Entry 2HOI (X-ray diffraction, 2.60 A resolution); this record covers chains G and H of the 8 polymer chains in the assembly.

[Chain G (and H)]
Name: Recombinase Cre
From: Enterobacteria phage P1
Notes: chain H of this document is another copy of the same molecule, construct and numbering; everything in this record applies to it too
UniProtKB: P06956 (RECR_BPP1); residue numbers follow UniProt; this construct covers 1-343
Sequence (343 residues; each row starts with the number of its first residue):
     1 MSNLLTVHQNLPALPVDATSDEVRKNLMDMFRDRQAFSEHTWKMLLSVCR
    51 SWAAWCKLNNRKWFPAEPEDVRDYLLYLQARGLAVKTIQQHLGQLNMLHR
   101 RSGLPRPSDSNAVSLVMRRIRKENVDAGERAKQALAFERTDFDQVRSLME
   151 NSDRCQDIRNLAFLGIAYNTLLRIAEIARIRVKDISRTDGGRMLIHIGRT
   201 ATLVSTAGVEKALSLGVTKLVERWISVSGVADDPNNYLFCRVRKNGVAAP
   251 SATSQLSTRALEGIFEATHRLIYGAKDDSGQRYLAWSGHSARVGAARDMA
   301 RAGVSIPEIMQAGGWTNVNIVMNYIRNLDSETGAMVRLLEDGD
Not modelled in the structure: 1-19, 342-343
Construct notes: engineered mutation Ala-201 (Lys in P06956)

[Chain G / chain H interface]
Pairs across the interface - 91 pairs, chain G then chain H:
  Asn-26(G) with Asn-111(H), hydrogen bond (backbone-side chain)
  Asp-29(G) with Asn-111(H); Leu-115(H)
  Met-30(G) with Leu-115(H), hydrophobic
  Arg-32(G) with Glu-69(H), salt bridge; Arg-72(H); Ala-112(H); Arg-119(H)
  Asp-33(G) with Arg-72(H), salt bridge; Ala-112(H); Leu-115(H); Val-116(H); Arg-119(H), salt bridge
  Gln-35(G) with Arg-119(H); Lys-122(H); Glu-123(H), hydrogen bond
  Ala-36(G) with Leu-115(H); Arg-118(H); Arg-119(H); Lys-122(H)
  Phe-37(G) with Leu-115(H), hydrophobic; Arg-118(H); Lys-122(H)
  Ser-38(G) with Lys-122(H)
  Arg-101(G) with Asn-111(H), hydrogen bond (backbone-side chain); Ser-114(H), hydrogen bond; Leu-115(H)
  Arg-139(G) with Leu-338(H), hydrogen bond (side chain-backbone); Leu-339(H), hydrogen bond (side chain-backbone)
  Tyr-168(G) with Met-335(H); Leu-339(H), hydrophobic
  Asn-169(G) with Met-335(H); Leu-339(H)
  Leu-171(G) with Met-335(H), hydrophobic
  Thr-188(G) with Glu-331(H), hydrogen bond
  Gly-190(G) with Glu-331(H)
  Arg-192(G) with Glu-331(H), salt bridge; Val-336(H); Glu-340(H), salt bridge
  His-196(G) with Arg-130(H)
  Ile-197(G) with Arg-130(H), hydrogen bond (backbone-side chain)
  Gly-198(G) with Gly-128(H); Arg-130(H), hydrogen bond (backbone-side chain)
  Arg-199(G) with Val-125(H); Asp-126(H), salt bridge
  Thr-200(G) with Val-125(H); Glu-129(H); Arg-130(H)
  Leu-203(G) with Val-85(H), hydrophobic; Lys-86(H); Glu-129(H); Arg-130(H); Ala-131(H), hydrogen bond (backbone-backbone)
  Val-204(G) with Ala-131(H), hydrophobic; Arg-326(H)
  Ser-205(G) with Arg-326(H)
  Thr-206(G) with Met-322(H); Arg-326(H)
  Ala-207(G) with Arg-326(H)
  Gly-208(G) with Arg-326(H), hydrogen bond (backbone-backbone); Asn-327(H)
  Val-209(G) with Arg-130(H)
  Glu-210(G) with Ser-330(H)
  Lys-211(G) with Ser-330(H)
  Ala-212(G) with Ser-330(H), hydrogen bond (backbone-side chain); Glu-331(H); Val-336(H)
  Ser-214(G) with Val-336(H); Leu-339(H); Glu-340(H)
  Leu-215(G) with Glu-340(H), hydrogen bond (backbone-side chain)
  Ala-295(G) with Met-335(H), hydrophobic
  Asp-298(G) with Leu-338(H)
  Met-299(G) with Met-335(H), hydrophobic; Leu-338(H), hydrophobic
  Ala-302(G) with Leu-338(H), hydrophobic
  Val-304(G) with Ala-334(H), hydrophobic
  Ser-305(G) with Gly-303(H)
  Pro-307(G) with Ile-306(H), hydrophobic; Met-322(H); Ile-325(H)
  Glu-308(G) with Ala-300(H); Arg-301(H)
  Met-310(G) with Met-322(H)
  Gln-311(G) with Met-322(H); Ile-325(H); Arg-326(H), hydrogen bond (side chain-backbone); Leu-328(H)
  Trp-315(G) with Met-322(H)
  Thr-316(G) with Asn-319(H); Met-322(H)
Interface residues without a listed pair, chain G (50 interface residues in all): Phe-142, Thr-202, Leu-213, Val-217
Interface residues without a listed pair, chain H (39 interface residues in all): Asn-323, Asp-341

[In short]
Chain G and chain H form an interface of 50 and 39 residues respectively, with 14 hydrogen bonds and 6 salt
bridges. Among the polar pairs are Arg-32(G)/Glu-69(H), Asp-33(G)/Arg-72(H) and Asp-33(G)/Arg-119(H).
Chain G and chain H are both Recombinase Cre (Enterobacteria phage P1); the structure, Crystal structure of
the tetrameric pre-cleavage synaptic complex in the cre-loxp site-specific recombination, was determined by
X-ray diffraction, deposited together with 2HOF.
